8ANE - chains A and C of the 8 polymer chains in the assembly; structure by electron microscopy, 3.20 A resolution.

# Chain A (and C)
Molecule: Cas7
Source organism: Thioalkalivibrio sulfidiphilus HL-EbGr7
Notes: chain C of this document is another copy of the same molecule, construct and numbering; everything in this record applies to it too
UniProt: B8GLG3 (B8GLG3_THISH); residue numbers follow UniProt; this construct covers 1-316
Amino-acid sequence (316 residues; numbered 1 to 316; the number before each row is that of its first residue):
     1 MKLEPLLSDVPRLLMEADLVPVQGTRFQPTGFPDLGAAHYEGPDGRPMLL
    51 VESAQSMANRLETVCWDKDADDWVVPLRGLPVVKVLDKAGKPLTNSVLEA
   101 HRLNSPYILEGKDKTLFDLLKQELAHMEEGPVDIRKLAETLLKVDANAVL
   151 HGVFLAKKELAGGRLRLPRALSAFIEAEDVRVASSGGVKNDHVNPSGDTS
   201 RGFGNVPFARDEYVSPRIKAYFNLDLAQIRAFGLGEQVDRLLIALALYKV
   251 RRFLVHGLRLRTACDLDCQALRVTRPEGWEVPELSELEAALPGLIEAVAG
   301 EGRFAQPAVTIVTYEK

# Interface between chain A and chain C
Residue-residue contacts (6):
  His-192(A) / Gly-130(C)
  His-192(A) / Arg-164(C)
  Val-193(A) / Arg-164(C)
  Asn-194(A) / Glu-129(C)  hydrogen bond
  Asn-194(A) / Arg-164(C)  hydrogen bond
  Pro-195(A) / Glu-129(C)
Interface residues without a listed pair, chain A (6 interface residues in all): Asn-190, Asp-191
Interface residues without a listed pair, chain C (5 interface residues in all): Glu-128, Pro-131

# Overview
6 residues of chain A and 5 residues of chain C are in contact, with 2 hydrogen bonds. Polar contacts include
Asn-194(A)/Glu-129(C) and Asn-194(A)/Arg-164(C).
Chain A and chain C are both Cas7 (Thioalkalivibrio sulfidiphilus HL-EbGr7); the structure, Structure of the
type I-G CRISPR effector, was determined by electron microscopy, deposited together with 8B2X.
